8XHV - chains A and B; structure by electron microscopy, 2.81 A resolution.

Chain A:
Name: KmAgo
Organism: Kurthia massiliensis
Amino-acid sequence (737 residues; numbered 1 to 737; the number before each row is that of its first residue):
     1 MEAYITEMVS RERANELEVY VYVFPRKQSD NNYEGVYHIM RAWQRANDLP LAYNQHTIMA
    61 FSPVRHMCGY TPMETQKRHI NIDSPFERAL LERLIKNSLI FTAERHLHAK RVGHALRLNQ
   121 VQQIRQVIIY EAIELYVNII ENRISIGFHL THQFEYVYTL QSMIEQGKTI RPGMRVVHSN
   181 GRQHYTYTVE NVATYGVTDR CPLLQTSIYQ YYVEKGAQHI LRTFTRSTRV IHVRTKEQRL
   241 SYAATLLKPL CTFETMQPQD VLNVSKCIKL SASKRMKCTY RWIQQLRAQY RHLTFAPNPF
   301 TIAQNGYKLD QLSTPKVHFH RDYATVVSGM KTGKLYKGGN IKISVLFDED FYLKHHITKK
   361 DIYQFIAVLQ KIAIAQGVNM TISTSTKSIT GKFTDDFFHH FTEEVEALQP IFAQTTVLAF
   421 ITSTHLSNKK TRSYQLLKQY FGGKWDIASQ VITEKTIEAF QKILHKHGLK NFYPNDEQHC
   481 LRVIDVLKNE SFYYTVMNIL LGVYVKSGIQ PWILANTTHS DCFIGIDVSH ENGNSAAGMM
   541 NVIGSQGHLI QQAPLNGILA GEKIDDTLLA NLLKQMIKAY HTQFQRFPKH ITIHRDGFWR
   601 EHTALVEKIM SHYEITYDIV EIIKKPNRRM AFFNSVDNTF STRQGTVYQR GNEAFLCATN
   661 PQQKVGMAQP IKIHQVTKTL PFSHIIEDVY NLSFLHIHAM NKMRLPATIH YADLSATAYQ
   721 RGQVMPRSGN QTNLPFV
Disordered / not traced: 26-35, 724-729
Metal / ion sites: Mn2+: Val737 (shared with DA3(B) of chain B)
Reported in the primary citation:
  - binding site for guide DNA (chain B): His114, Tyr185, Tyr187, Tyr211, Tyr212, Tyr242, Phe253, Tyr434, Lys438, Gln450, Lys506
  - Mn2+ coordination: Val737
  - mutagenesis - R41A, Y53A, R93A, K96A, H114A, N138A, Y187A, Y211A, Y242A, F253A, K269A, Y494A, K664A, K672A: increased catalytic activity
  - conformationally variable residues (loop rearrangement, order/disorder transition): Ser383 to Thr415, Lys429 to Thr453, Asp713
  - mutagenesis - D527A, D596A, K624A, K625A, D713A: abolished catalytic activity
  - mutagenesis - E562A (over 50%): decreased catalytic activity on guide DNA targeting RNA
  - mutagenesis - E562A: unchanged catalytic activity on targeting DNA
  - mutagenesis - E562A: abolished catalytic activity on guide RNA
  - mutagenesis - Y33A, K672A, R721A: decreased catalytic activity

Chain B:
Molecule: guide DNA
Sequence (18 nucleotides; each row starts with the number of its first residue):
     1 TGAGGTAGTA GGTTGTAT
Disordered / not traced: 12-15
Metal / ion sites: Mn2+: DA3 (shared with Val737(A) of chain A)

Chain A / chain B interface:
Pairs across the interface - 75 pairs, chain A then chain B:
  His114(A) with DG11(B), hydrogen bond to the base
  Glu134(A) with DG11(B), hydrogen bond to the base
  Thr151(A) with DG8(B), hydrogen bond to the phosphate; DA10(B), base contact
  His152(A) with DG8(B), salt bridge to the phosphate
  Phe154(A) with DG8(B), phosphate contact; DT9(B), phosphate contact
  His178(A) with DT18(B), phosphate contact
  Tyr185(A) with DT16(B), phosphate contact; DA17(B), sugar contact
  Tyr187(A) with DA17(B), hydrogen bond to the base
  Leu204(A) with DT18(B), base contact
  Tyr211(A) with DT18(B), hydrogen bond to the phosphate
  Tyr212(A) with DT18(B), hydrogen bond to the phosphate
  Lys215(A) with DT18(B), phosphate contact
  Gln238(A) with DA17(B), hydrogen bond to the base
  Leu240(A) with DA17(B), base contact; DT18(B), base contact
  Ser241(A) with DT18(B), hydrogen bond to the base
  Tyr242(A) with DT18(B), phosphate contact
  Thr252(A) with DT9(B), hydrogen bond to the phosphate
  Phe253(A) with DG8(B), phosphate contact; DT9(B), hydrogen bond to the phosphate
  Glu254(A) with DT9(B), phosphate contact
  Ile268(A) with DA7(B), phosphate contact; DG8(B), sugar contact
  Lys269(A) with DT6(B), base contact; DA7(B), sugar contact
  Arg275(A) with DA7(B), salt bridge to the phosphate; DG8(B), salt bridge to the phosphate
  Leu426(A) with DT1(B), base contact
  Tyr434(A) with DT1(B), stacking on the base
  Lys438(A) with DT1(B), salt bridge to the phosphate
  Ser449(A) with DT1(B), phosphate contact
  Gln450(A) with DT1(B), hydrogen bond to the phosphate; DG2(B), phosphate contact
  Val451(A) with DT1(B), hydrogen bond to the phosphate; DG2(B), sugar contact
  Ile452(A) with DG2(B), phosphate contact
  Thr453(A) with DT1(B), phosphate contact; DG2(B), hydrogen bond to the phosphate
  Thr456(A) with DG2(B), hydrogen bond to the phosphate
  Tyr494(A) with DG2(B), base contact
  Thr495(A) with DG2(B), base contact
  Asn498(A) with DG2(B), hydrogen bond to the base; DA3(B), hydrogen bond to the sugar
  Ile499(A) with DG2(B), sugar contact
  Lys506(A) with DT1(B), salt bridge to the phosphate
  Lys625(A) with DG8(B), base contact; DA10(B), hydrogen bond to the base; DG11(B), sugar contact
  Asn627(A) with DG11(B), hydrogen bond to the base
  Arg629(A) with DA7(B), salt bridge to the phosphate
  Thr659(A) with DG5(B), sugar contact; DT6(B), phosphate contact
  Pro661(A) with DT6(B), sugar contact
  Val665(A) with DG5(B), base contact; DT6(B), sugar contact
  Gly666(A) with DT6(B), phosphate contact; DA7(B), phosphate contact
  Met667(A) with DT6(B), hydrogen bond to the phosphate; DA7(B), hydrogen bond to the phosphate
  Ala668(A) with DT6(B), phosphate contact
  Gln669(A) with DT6(B), hydrogen bond to the phosphate
  His698(A) with DA3(B), hydrogen bond to the phosphate; DG4(B), salt bridge to the phosphate
  Asn701(A) with DA3(B), hydrogen bond to the base; DG4(B), hydrogen bond to the base
  Lys702(A) with DG4(B), phosphate contact
  Met703(A) with DG4(B), phosphate contact; DG5(B), phosphate contact
  Arg704(A) with DG5(B), hydrogen bond to the phosphate; DT6(B), salt bridge to the phosphate
  Val737(A) with DT1(B), phosphate contact; DA3(B), phosphate contact
Also at the interface, not in a pair above, chain A (61 interface residues in all): Tyr136, Leu150, Leu203, Ile208, Leu270, Gln662, Ala699, His710, Leu714

Overview:
61 residues of chain A face 14 of chain B across their interface; the contacts include 25 hydrogen bonds, 8
salt bridges and 1 aromatic stacking contact. Among the polar pairs are His114(A)-DG11(B), Glu134(A)-DG11(B)
and Tyr187(A)-DA17(B). The paper reports a binding site for guide DNA (chain B) at His114(A), Tyr185(A) and
Tyr187(A) among others; R41A, Y53A and R93A of chain A, among others, increase catalytic activity; 22
substitutions were tested in all.
Chain A is KmAgo (Kurthia massiliensis) and chain B is guide DNA; the structure, Structure of the Argonaute
protein from Kurthia massiliensis in complex with guide DNA, was determined by electron microscopy, deposited
together with 8XJX and 8XK0.
